2R06 - chains 2 and 4 of the 4 polymer chains in the assembly; structure by X-ray diffraction, 3.00 A resolution.

Chain 2:
Name: Human rhinovirus 14 coat protein (subunit VP2)
Source organism: Human rhinovirus 14
UniProt: P03303 (POLG_HRV14); residues 1-262 here correspond to UniProt positions 69-330 (UniProt number = residue number + 68)
Sequence (262 residues; each row starts with the number of its first residue):
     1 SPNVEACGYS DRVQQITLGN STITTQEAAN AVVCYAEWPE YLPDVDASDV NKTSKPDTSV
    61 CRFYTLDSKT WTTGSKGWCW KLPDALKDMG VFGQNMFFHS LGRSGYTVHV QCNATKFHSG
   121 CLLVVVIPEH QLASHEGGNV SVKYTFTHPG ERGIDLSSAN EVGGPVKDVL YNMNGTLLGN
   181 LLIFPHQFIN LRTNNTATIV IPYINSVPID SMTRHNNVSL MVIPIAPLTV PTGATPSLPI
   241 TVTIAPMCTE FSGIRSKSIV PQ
Unresolved in the structure: 1-7
Sequence notes: conflict Leu170 (Ile239 in P03303)

Chain 4:
Name: Human rhinovirus 14 coat protein (subunit VP4)
Source organism: Human rhinovirus 14
UniProt: P03303 (POLG_HRV14); numbering as in UniProt (aligned over 1-68)
Sequence (68 residues; each row starts with the number of its first residue):
     1 GAQVSTQKSG SHENQNILTN GSNQTFTVIN YYKDAASTSS AGQSLSMDPS KFTEPVKDLM
    61 LKGAPALN
Unresolved in the structure: 1-28

Interface between chain 2 and chain 4:
Contacting residue pairs (22):
  Ser10(2) with Asn68(4), hydrogen bond (side chain-backbone)
  Asp11(2) with Asp58(4); Ala66(4); Asn68(4), hydrogen bond (backbone-side chain)
  Arg12(2) with Leu67(4); Asn68(4), hydrogen bond (side chain-backbone)
  Gln14(2) with Asp58(4)
  Ala29(2) with Leu67(4), hydrophobic
  Asn30(2) with Val56(4); Lys57(4); Asp58(4); Met60(4)
  Ala31(2) with Pro55(4); Val56(4); Lys57(4), hydrogen bond (backbone-backbone)
  Val32(2) with Pro55(4)
  Val33(2) with Pro55(4), hydrogen bond (backbone-backbone); Lys57(4)
  Tyr35(2) with Lys51(4); Phe52(4), hydrophobic
  Trp38(2) with Lys57(4)
  Thr193(2) with Leu67(4)
Interface residues without a listed pair, chain 2 (15 interface residues in all): Tyr9, Ala28, Ala36

Summary:
15 residues of chain 2 and 10 residues of chain 4 are in contact; the contacts include 5 hydrogen bonds. Polar
pairs include Ser10(2)-Asn68(4), Asp11(2)-Asn68(4) and Arg12(2)-Asn68(4).
Here chain 2 is Human rhinovirus 14 coat protein (subunit VP2) and chain 4 is Human rhinovirus 14 coat protein
(subunit VP4), both from Human rhinovirus 14. Entry 2R06 (Structural analysis of antiviral agents that
interact with the capsid of human rhinoviruses) was determined by X-ray diffraction, deposited together with
1R08, 2R04, 2R07, 2RM2, 2RR1, 2RS1, 2RS3 and 2RS5.
